PDB entry 6W1H | X-ray diffraction, 1.42 A resolution | chain A

# Chain A
Protein: Hydroxyglutarate synthase
Organism: Pseudomonas putida
Reference sequence: Q88CC1 (Q88CC1_PSEPK); residue numbers follow UniProt; this construct covers 1-464
Sequence (464 residues; row label = number of the first residue in the row):
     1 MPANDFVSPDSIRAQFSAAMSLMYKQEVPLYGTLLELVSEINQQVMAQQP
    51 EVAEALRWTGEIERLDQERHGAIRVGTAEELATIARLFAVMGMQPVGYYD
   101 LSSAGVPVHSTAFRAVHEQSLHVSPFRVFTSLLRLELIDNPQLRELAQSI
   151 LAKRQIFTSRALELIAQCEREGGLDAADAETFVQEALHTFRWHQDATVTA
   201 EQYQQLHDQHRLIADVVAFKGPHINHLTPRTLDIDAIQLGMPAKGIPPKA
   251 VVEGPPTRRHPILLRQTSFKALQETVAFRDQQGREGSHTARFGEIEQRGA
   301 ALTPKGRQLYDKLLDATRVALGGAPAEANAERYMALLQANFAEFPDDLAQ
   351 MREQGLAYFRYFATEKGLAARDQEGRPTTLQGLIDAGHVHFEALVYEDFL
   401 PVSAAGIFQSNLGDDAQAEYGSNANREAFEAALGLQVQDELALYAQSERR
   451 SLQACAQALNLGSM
Disordered / not traced: 1-2, 414-422, 462-464
Bound ions: Ni2+: His70, His226, Glu294 (together with 2-oxoadipic acid)
Residues lining bound ligands: 2-oxoadipic acid (OOG): His70, Ala72, Arg74, Phe129, Ser131, Asn225, His226, Glu294, Phe399, Pro401, Val402, Ser403, Ile407, Phe408
Swiss-Prot annotation at these positions:
  - binding site (2-oxoadipate): His70, Arg74, His226, Val402
  - binding site (Fe(2+)): His70, His226, Glu294
  - site: Arg74 (Important for substrate specificity)
  - mutagenesis: Arg74 (R74A: Loss of activity)
What the authors report for this chain:
  - binding site for 2-oxoadipic acid: Arg74, Val402, Ser403
  - conformationally variable residues (loop rearrangement): Val402 to Ser403
  - specificity-determining residues: Arg74
  - Ni2+ coordination: His70, His226, Glu294
  - mutagenesis - R74A: abolished catalytic activity on 2-oxoadipic acid
  - mutagenesis - V402P: decreased catalytic activity on 2-oxoadipic acid

# Overview
Chain A binds 2-oxoadipic acid. His70, His226 and Glu294 coordinate Ni2+. UniProt lists 4 residues binding
2-oxoadipate, 3 Fe2+-binding residues and one mutagenesis site. The paper reports a binding site for
2-oxoadipic acid at Arg74, Val402 and Ser403; R74A abolishes catalytic activity on 2-oxoadipic acid.
Chain A is Hydroxyglutarate synthase (Pseudomonas putida); the structure, Crystal structure of the
hydroxyglutarate synthase in complex with 2-oxoadipate from Pseudomonas putida, was determined by X-ray
diffraction, deposited together with 6W1G and 6W1K.
